PDB entry 7S8G | X-ray diffraction, 2.57 A resolution | chains H and l of the 4 polymer chains in the assembly

Chain H:
Protein: 25.10C-FNQI Fab Heavy Chain
From: Homo sapiens
Notes: engineered mutation(s): Residues 112-116 (SSAST) of 25.10C Fab heavy chain mutated to FNQI (residues 120-123 in the numbering used in this construct); antibody fragment or engineered binder
Chain sequence (227 residues; row label = number of the first residue in the row):
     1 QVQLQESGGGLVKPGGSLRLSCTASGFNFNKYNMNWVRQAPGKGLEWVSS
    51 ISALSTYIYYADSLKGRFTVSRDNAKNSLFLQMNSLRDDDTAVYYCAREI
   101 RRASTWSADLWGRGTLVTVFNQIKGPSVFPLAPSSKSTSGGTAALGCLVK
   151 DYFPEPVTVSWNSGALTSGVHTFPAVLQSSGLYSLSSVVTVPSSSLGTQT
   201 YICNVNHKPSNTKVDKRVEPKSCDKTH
Unresolved in the structure: 1-2, 134-140, 222-227
Disulfides: Cys22-Cys96, Cys147-Cys203

Chain l:
Protein: 25.10C-FNQI Fab Light Chain
From: Homo sapiens
Notes: antibody fragment or engineered binder
Chain sequence (210 residues; each row starts with the number of its first residue; numbering starts at 0):
     0 DIQMTQSPSSLSASVGDRVIITCRASQSISSSLNWYQQKPGKAPKLLIYA
    50 AVNLETGVPSRFSGSGFGTDFTLAISNVQPEDFATYYCQQSDTRTFGRGT
   100 KLDVKRTVAAPSVFIFPPSDEQLKSGTASVVCLLNNFYPREAKVQWKVDN
   150 ALQSGNSQESVTEQDSKDSTYSLSSTLTLSKADYEKHKVYACEVTHQGLS
   200 SPVTKSFNRG
Unresolved in the structure: 0
Disulfides: Cys22-Cys87, Cys131-Cys191

Interface between chain H and chain l:
Pairs across the interface - 29 pairs, chain H then chain l:
  Phe129(H) - Ser118(l)
  Phe129(H) - Gln121(l)
  Pro130(H) - Ser118(l)
  Pro130(H) - Glu120(l)
  Leu131(H) - Phe115(l)
  Leu131(H) - Val130(l)  hydrophobic
  Ala132(H) - Phe115(l)
  Ala144(H) - Phe113(l)  hydrophobic
  Ala144(H) - Phe115(l)
  His171(H) - Asn134(l)
  His171(H) - Asn135(l)
  Phe173(H) - Leu132(l)  hydrophobic
  Phe173(H) - Ser159(l)
  Phe173(H) - Thr161(l)
  Phe173(H) - Ser171(l)
  Phe173(H) - Leu172(l)
  Phe173(H) - Ser173(l)
  Pro174(H) - Ser159(l)  hydrogen bond (backbone-side chain)
  Pro174(H) - Val160(l)
  Val176(H) - Gln157(l)
  Val176(H) - Ser159(l)
  Leu177(H) - Gln157(l)  hydrogen bond (backbone-side chain)
  Gln178(H) - Gln157(l)  hydrogen bond
  Ser186(H) - Ser173(l)
  Val188(H) - Leu132(l)  hydrophobic
  Lys216(H) - Glu120(l)  salt bridge
  Lys221(H) - Pro116(l)  hydrogen bond (side chain-backbone)
  Lys221(H) - Pro117(l)
  Lys221(H) - Ser118(l)
Other interface residues (no listed pair), chain H (22 interface residues in all): Pro133, Thr142, Leu145, Leu148, Lys150, Thr172, Thr190
Other interface residues (no listed pair), chain l (21 interface residues in all): Ser124, Ser128, Glu158

Summary:
The interface between chain H and chain l involves 22 residues on one side and 21 on the other, with 4
hydrogen bonds and 1 salt bridge. Among the polar pairs are Lys216(H)-Glu120(l), Pro174(H)-Ser159(l) and
Leu177(H)-Gln157(l).
Here chain H is 25.10C-FNQI Fab Heavy Chain and chain l is 25.10C-FNQI Fab Light Chain, both from Homo
sapiens. Entry 7S8G (Structure of anti-LASV Fab 25.10C with FNQI mutation) was determined by X-ray diffraction
(same publication as 7TYV).
